PDB entry 4BXZ | X-ray diffraction, 4.80 A resolution (low resolution: residue-level contacts below are approximate; hydrogen-bond / salt-bridge calls are withheld) | chains B and I of the 13 polymer chains in the assembly

[Chain B]
Molecule: DNA-directed RNA polymerase II subunit RPB2
From: Saccharomyces cerevisiae
Notes: EC 2.7.7.6
Reference sequence: P08518 (RPB2_YEAST); residue numbers follow UniProt; this construct covers 1-1224
Chain sequence (1224 residues; each row starts with the number of its first residue):
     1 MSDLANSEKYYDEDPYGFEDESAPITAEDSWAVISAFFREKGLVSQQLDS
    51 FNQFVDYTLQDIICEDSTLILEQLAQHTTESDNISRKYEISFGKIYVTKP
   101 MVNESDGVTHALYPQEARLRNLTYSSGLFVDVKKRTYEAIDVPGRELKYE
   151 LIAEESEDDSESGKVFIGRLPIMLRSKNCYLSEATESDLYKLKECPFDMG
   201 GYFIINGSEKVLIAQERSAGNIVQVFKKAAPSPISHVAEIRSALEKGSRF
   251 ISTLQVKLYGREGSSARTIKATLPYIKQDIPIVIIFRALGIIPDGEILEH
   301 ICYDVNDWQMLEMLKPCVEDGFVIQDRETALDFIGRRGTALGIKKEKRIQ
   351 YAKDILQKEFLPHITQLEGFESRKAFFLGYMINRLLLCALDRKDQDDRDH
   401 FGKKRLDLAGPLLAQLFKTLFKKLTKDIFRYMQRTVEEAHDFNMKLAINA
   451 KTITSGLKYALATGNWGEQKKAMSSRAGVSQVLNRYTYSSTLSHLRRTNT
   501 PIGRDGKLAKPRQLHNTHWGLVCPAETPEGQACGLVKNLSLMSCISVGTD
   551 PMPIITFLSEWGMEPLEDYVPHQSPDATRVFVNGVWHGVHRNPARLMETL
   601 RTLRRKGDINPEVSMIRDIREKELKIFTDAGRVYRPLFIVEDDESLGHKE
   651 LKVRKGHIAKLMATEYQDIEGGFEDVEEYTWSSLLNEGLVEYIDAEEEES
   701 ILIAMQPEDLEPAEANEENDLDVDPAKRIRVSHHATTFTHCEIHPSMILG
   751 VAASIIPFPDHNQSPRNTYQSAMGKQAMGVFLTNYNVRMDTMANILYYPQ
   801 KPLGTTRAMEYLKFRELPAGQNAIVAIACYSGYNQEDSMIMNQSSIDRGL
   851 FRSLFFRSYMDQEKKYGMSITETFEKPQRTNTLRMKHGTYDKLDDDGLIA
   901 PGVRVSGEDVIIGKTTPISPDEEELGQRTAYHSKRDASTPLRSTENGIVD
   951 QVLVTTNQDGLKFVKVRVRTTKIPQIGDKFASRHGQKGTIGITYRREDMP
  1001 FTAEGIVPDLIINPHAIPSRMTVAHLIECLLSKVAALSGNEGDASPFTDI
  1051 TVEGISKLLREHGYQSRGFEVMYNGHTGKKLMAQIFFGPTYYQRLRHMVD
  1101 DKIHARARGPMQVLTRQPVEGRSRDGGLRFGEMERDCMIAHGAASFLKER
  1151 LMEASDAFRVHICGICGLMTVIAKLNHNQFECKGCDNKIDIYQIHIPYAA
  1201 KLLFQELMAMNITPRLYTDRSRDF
Unresolved in the structure: 1-19, 71-89, 135-163, 336-344, 438-445, 468-476, 503-508, 669-677, 716-721, 920-932
Ion coordination: Zn2+: Cys-1163, Cys-1166, Cys-1185

[Chain I]
Molecule: DNA-directed RNA polymerase II subunit RPB9
From: Saccharomyces cerevisiae
Notes: EC 2.7.7.6
Reference sequence: P27999 (RPB9_YEAST); numbering as in UniProt (aligned over 1-122)
Chain sequence (122 residues; each row starts with the number of its first residue):
     1 MTTFRFCRDCNNMLYPREDKENNRLLFECRTCSYVEEAGSPLVYRHELIT
    51 NIGETAGVVQDIGSDPTLPRSDRECPKCHSRENVFFQSQQRRKDTSMVLF
   101 FVCLSCSHIFTSDQKNKRTQFS
Unresolved in the structure: 1, 121-122
Ion coordination: Zn2+ site 1: Cys-7, Cys-10, Cys-29, Cys-32; Zn2+ site 2: Cys-75, Cys-78, Cys-106

[How chain B and chain I interact]
Residue-residue contacts (58):
  Pro-293(B) / Cys-10(I)
  Pro-293(B) / Asn-11(I)
  Asp-294(B) / Asn-11(I)
  Asp-294(B) / Asn-12(I)
  Asp-294(B) / Met-13(I)
  Gly-295(B) / Asn-11(I)
  Glu-296(B) / Asn-11(I)
  Leu-298(B) / Phe-4(I)
  Leu-298(B) / Phe-6(I)
  Asp-307(B) / Ile-52(I)
  Trp-308(B) / Thr-2(I)
  Trp-308(B) / Arg-45(I)
  Trp-308(B) / Glu-47(I)
  Trp-308(B) / Ile-52(I)
  Gln-309(B) / Glu-47(I)
  Gln-309(B) / Thr-50(I)
  Gln-309(B) / Ile-52(I)
  Glu-312(B) / Thr-2(I)
  Glu-312(B) / Val-43(I)
  Glu-312(B) / Tyr-44(I)
  Lys-315(B) / Phe-4(I)
  Lys-315(B) / Met-13(I)
  Val-318(B) / Met-13(I)
  Glu-319(B) / Tyr-15(I)
  Phe-322(B) / Asn-12(I)
  Phe-322(B) / Tyr-15(I)
  Phe-322(B) / Arg-30(I)
  Phe-322(B) / Thr-31(I)
  Gln-325(B) / Asn-12(I)
  Asp-391(B) / Gln-90(I)
  Asp-391(B) / Arg-91(I)
  Arg-392(B) / Gln-89(I)
  Arg-392(B) / Arg-91(I)
  Lys-393(B) / Gln-89(I)
  Lys-393(B) / Arg-91(I)
  Asp-394(B) / Arg-91(I)
  Ala-594(B) / Asp-61(I)
  Arg-617(B) / Asp-61(I)
  Arg-617(B) / Ser-64(I)
  Ile-619(B) / Val-59(I)
  Ile-619(B) / Asp-61(I)
  Ile-619(B) / Ile-62(I)
  Ile-619(B) / Asp-65(I)
  Arg-620(B) / Ala-56(I)
  Arg-620(B) / Gly-57(I)
  Arg-620(B) / Ile-62(I)
  Arg-620(B) / Leu-68(I)
  Arg-620(B) / Phe-86(I)
  Arg-620(B) / Gln-89(I)
  Lys-622(B) / Val-59(I)
  Ser-700(B) / Pro-66(I)
  Ser-700(B) / Thr-67(I)
  Ile-701(B) / Thr-67(I)
  Leu-702(B) / Pro-66(I)
  Leu-702(B) / Thr-67(I)
  Thr-737(B) / Pro-66(I)
  Thr-737(B) / Arg-70(I)
  Thr-739(B) / Pro-66(I)
Interface residues without a listed pair, chain B (29 interface residues in all): Glu-699
Interface residues without a listed pair, chain I (34 interface residues in all): His-46, Gly-53, Arg-92

[Summary]
Chain B and chain I form an interface of 29 and 34 residues respectively. Cys-1163(B), Cys-1166(B) and
Cys-1185(B) coordinate Zn2+. Cys-7(I), Cys-10(I), Cys-29(I) and Cys-32(I) form the Zn2+ site 1.
Chain B is DNA-directed RNA polymerase II subunit RPB2 and chain I is DNA-directed RNA polymerase II subunit
RPB9, both from Saccharomyces cerevisiae; the structure, RNA Polymerase II-Bye1 complex, was determined by
X-ray diffraction (same publication as 4BXX, 4BY1 and 4BY7).
